PDB entry 8TO1 | electron microscopy, 2.80 A resolution | chains J and L of the 9 polymer chains in the assembly

Chain J:
Protein: DNA-directed RNA polymerase subunit beta'
Source organism: Escherichia coli (strain K12)
Notes: EC 2.7.7.6
Reference sequence: P0A8T7 (RPOC_ECOLI); residue numbers follow UniProt; this construct covers 1-1407
Amino-acid sequence (1407 residues; row label = number of the first residue in the row):
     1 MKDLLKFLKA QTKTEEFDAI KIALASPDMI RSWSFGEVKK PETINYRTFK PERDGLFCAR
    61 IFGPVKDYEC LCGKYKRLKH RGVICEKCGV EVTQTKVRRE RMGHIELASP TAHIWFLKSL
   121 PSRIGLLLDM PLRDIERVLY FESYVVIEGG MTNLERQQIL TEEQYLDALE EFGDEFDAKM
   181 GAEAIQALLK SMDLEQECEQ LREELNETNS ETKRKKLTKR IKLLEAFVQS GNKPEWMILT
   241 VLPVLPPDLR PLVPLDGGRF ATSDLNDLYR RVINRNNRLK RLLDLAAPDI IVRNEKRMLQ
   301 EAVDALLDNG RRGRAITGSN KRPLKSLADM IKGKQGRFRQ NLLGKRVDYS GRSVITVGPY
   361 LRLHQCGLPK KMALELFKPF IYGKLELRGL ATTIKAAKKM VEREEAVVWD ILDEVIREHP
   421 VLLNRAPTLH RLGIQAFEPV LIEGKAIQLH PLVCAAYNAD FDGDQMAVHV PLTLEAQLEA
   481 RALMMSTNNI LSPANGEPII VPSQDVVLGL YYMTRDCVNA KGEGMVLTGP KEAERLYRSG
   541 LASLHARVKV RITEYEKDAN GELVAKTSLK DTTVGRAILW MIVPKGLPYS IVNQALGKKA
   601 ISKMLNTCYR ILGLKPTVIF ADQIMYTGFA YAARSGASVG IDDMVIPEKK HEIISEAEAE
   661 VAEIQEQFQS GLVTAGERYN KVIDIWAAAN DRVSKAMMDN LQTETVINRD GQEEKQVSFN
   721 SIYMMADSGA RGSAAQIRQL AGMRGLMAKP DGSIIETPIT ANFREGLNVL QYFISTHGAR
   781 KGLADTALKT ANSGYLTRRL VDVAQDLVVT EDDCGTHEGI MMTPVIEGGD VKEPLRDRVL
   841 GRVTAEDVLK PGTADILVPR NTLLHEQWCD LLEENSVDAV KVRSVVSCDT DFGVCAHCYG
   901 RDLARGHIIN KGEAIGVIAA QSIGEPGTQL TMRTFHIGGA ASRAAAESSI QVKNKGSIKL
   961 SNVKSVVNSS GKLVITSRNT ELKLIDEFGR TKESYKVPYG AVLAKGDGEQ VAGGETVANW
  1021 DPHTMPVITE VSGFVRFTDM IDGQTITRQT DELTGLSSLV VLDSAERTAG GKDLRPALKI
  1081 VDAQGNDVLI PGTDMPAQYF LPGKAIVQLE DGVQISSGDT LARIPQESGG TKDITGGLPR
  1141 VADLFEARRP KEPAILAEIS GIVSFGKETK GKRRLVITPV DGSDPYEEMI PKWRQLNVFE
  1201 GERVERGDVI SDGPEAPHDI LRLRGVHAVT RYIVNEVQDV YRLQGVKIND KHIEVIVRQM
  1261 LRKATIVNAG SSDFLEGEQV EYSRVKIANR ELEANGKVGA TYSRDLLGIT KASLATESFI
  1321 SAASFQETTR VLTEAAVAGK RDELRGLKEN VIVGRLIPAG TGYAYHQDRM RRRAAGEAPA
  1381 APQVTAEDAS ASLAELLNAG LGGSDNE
Not modelled in the structure: 1-15, 934-948, 1127-1133, 1376-1407
Metal / ion sites: Zn2+ site 1: Cys70, Cys72, Cys85, Cys88; Mg2+: Asp460, Asp462, Asp464; Zn2+ site 2: Cys814, Cys888, Cys895, Cys898
Swiss-Prot annotation at these positions:
  - binding site (Zn(2+)): Cys70, Cys72, Cys85, Cys88, Cys814, Cys888, Cys895, Cys898
  - binding site (Mg(2+)): Asp460, Asp462, Asp464
  - modified residue: Lys983 (N6-acetyllysine)
  - mutagenesis: Gln504 (Q504P: Resistant to antibiotics salinamide A and B), Asn690 (N690D: Resistant to antibiotics salinamide A and B), Met697 (M697V: Resistant to antibiotics salinamide A and B), Ala735 (A735T: Resistant to antibiotics salinamide A and B), Arg738 (R738C/H/P/S: Resistant to antibiotics salinamide A and B), Ala748 (A748E: Resistant to antibiotics salinamide A and B), Pro758 (P758S/T: Resistant to antibiotics salinamide A and B), Phe763 (F763C: Resistant to antibiotics salinamide A and B), Ser775 (S775A: Resistant to antibiotics salinamide A and B), Ala779 (A779T/V: Resistant to antibiotics salinamide A and B), Arg780 (R780C: Resistant to antibiotics salinamide A and B), Gly782 (G782A/C: Resistant to antibiotics salinamide A and B), 1 further mutagenesis entry in UniProt

Chain L:
Protein: RNA polymerase sigma factor RpoD
Source organism: Escherichia coli (strain K12)
Reference sequence: Q0P6L9 (Q0P6L9_ECOLX); residues 1-613 here = UniProt positions 1-613
Amino-acid sequence (613 residues; each row starts with the number of its first residue):
     1 MEQNPQSQLK LLVTRGKEQG YLTYAEVNDH LPEDIVDSDQ IEDIIQMIND MGIQVMEEAP
    61 DADDLMLAEN TADEDAAEAA AQVLSSVESE IGRTTDPVRM YMREMGTVEL LTREGEIDIA
   121 KRIEDGINQV QCSVAEYPEA ITYLLEQYDR VEAEEARLSD LITGFVDPNA EEDLAPTATH
   181 VGSELSQEDL DDDEDEDEED GDDDSADDDN SIDPELAREK FAELRAQYVV TRDTIKAKGR
   241 SHATAQEEIL KLSEVFKQFR LVPKQFDYLV NSMRVMMDRV RTQERLIMKL CVEQCKMPKK
   301 NFITLFTGNE TSDTWFNAAI AMNKPWSEKL HDVSEEVHRA LQKLQQIEEE TGLTIEQVKD
   361 INRRMSIGEA KARRAKKEMV EANLRLVISI AKKYTNRGLQ FLDLIQEGNI GLMKAVDKFE
   421 YRRGYKFSTY ATWWIRQAIT RSIADQARTI RIPVHMIETI NKLNRISRQM LQEMGREPTP
   481 EELAERMLMP EDKIRKVLKI AKEPISMETP IGDDEDSHLG DFIEDTTLEL PLDSATTESL
   541 RAATHDVLAG LTAREAKVLR MRFGIDMNTD YTLEEVGKQF DVTRERIRQI EAKALRKLRH
   601 PSRSEVLRSF LDD
Not modelled in the structure: 1-6, 61-67, 168-211, 237-241
Small-molecule neighbours:
  - 4QM ((3R,5S,7R,8R,9S,10S,12S,13R,14S,17R)-10,13-dimethyl-17-[(2R)-pentan-2-yl]-2,3,4,5,6,7,8,9,11,12,14,15,16,17-tetradecahydro-1H-cyclopenta[a]phenanthrene-3,7,12-triol), molecule 1: Ile505, Pro510, Ile511, Leu519
  - 4QM, molecule 2: Ile511, Leu519, Phe522, Ile523
From the paper describing this entry:
  - conformationally variable residues (side-chain flip): Trp433, Trp434
  - binding site for Nontemplate strand of lamdba PR promoter DNA: Tyr425
  - mutagenesis - I35C/S89C/C132S/C291S/C295S: decreased catalytic activity on oxidizing vs. reduced conditions

Interface between chain J and chain L:
Contacting residue pairs - 87 pairs, chain J then chain L:
  Glu42(J) with Arg451(L), salt bridge
  Thr43(J) with Thr449(L), hydrogen bond (side chain-backbone)
  Ile44(J) with Ile450(L)
  Tyr46(J) with Ile450(L), hydrophobic; Arg451(L); Ile452(L), hydrophobic; Pro453(L); Met456(L); Ile500(L), hydrophobic
  Leu120(J) with Asp50(L); Ala79(L)
  Pro121(J) with Asp75(L)
  Arg133(J) with Ser86(L); Arg93(L)
  Tyr140(J) with Met100(L)
  Glu142(J) with Thr94(L); Met100(L)
  Lys219(J) with Asp75(L), salt bridge
  Val253(J) with Met507(L), hydrophobic; Ile523(L), hydrophobic
  Gly258(J) with Ala501(L)
  Arg259(J) with Lys502(L); Glu503(L), hydrogen bond (side chain-backbone); Ile505(L)
  Phe260(J) with Pro504(L); Ile505(L), hydrogen bond (backbone-backbone)
  Ala261(J) with Ile505(L)
  Thr262(J) with Pro504(L); Ile505(L), hydrogen bond (backbone-backbone); Ser506(L); Met507(L), hydrogen bond (backbone-backbone)
  Ser263(J) with Glu508(L)
  Asp264(J) with Ser506(L), hydrogen bond; Glu508(L), hydrogen bond (backbone-side chain)
  Arg270(J) with Arg448(L); Thr449(L)
  Asn274(J) with Gln446(L)
  Arg275(J) with Gln400(L), hydrogen bond; Asp403(L), salt bridge
  Arg278(J) with Asp403(L); Gln406(L); Glu407(L), salt bridge; Gln446(L)
  Leu282(J) with Gln406(L)
  Leu285(J) with Ile410(L), hydrophobic
  Ala287(J) with Met413(L), hydrophobic
  Pro288(J) with Lys377(L)
  Ile290(J) with Glu104(L); Glu381(L)
  Ile291(J) with Tyr101(L); Leu384(L), hydrophobic; Gln406(L), hydrogen bond (backbone-side chain); Asn409(L)
  Arg293(J) with Glu104(L), salt bridge
  Asn294(J) with Tyr101(L); Leu402(L); Gln406(L), hydrogen bond
  Glu295(J) with Gln406(L)
  Arg297(J) with Met100(L)
  Met298(J) with Leu402(L), hydrophobic; Asp403(L); Gln406(L)
  Arg322(J) with Ser506(L), hydrogen bond; Thr509(L); Pro510(L)
  Lys325(J) with Glu508(L)
  Gln335(J) with Asp516(L), hydrogen bond; His518(L)
  Tyr382(J) with Leu532(L), hydrophobic
  Thr392(J) with Ser609(L)
  Thr393(J) with Val606(L); Ser609(L), hydrogen bond; Phe610(L)
  Ile394(J) with Leu532(L), hydrophobic; Ala535(L), hydrophobic; Thr536(L)
  Lys395(J) with Thr536(L)
  Lys399(J) with Asp613(L)
  Tyr795(J) with Glu69(L)
  Glu1146(J) with Glu69(L)
  Arg1148(J) with Glu69(L), salt bridge
  Thr1310(J) with Glu69(L); Asn70(L)
  Lys1311(J) with Asn70(L), hydrogen bond (side chain-backbone); Thr71(L); Ala72(L)
  Leu1314(J) with Thr71(L)
Also at the interface, not in a pair above, chain J (63 interface residues in all): Arg47, Arg77, Lys79, Leu126, Glu136, Pro251, Leu252, Leu255, Arg271, Glu301, Arg312, Arg314, Ile316, Lys398, Arg799
Also at the interface, not in a pair above, chain L (67 interface residues in all): Ala68, Ala76, Ala80, Thr95, Asp96, Pro97, Val380, Ala447, His455, Lys496, Ser539, Asn568, Asp570, Asp612

Overview:
63 residues of chain J face 67 of chain L across their interface, with 14 hydrogen bonds and 6 salt bridges.
Polar contacts include Glu42(J)-Arg451(L), Lys219(J)-Asp75(L) and Arg275(J)-Asp403(L). From the paper: a
binding site for Nontemplate strand of lamdba PR promoter DNA at Tyr425(L); I35C/S89C/C132S/C291S/C295S of
chain L reduce catalytic activity on oxidizing vs. reduced conditions.
Chain J is DNA-directed RNA polymerase subunit beta' and chain L is RNA polymerase sigma factor RpoD, both
from Escherichia coli (strain K12); the structure, Escherichia coli RNA polymerase unwinding intermediate
(I1a) at the lambda PR promoter, was determined by electron microscopy together with 8TO6, 8TO8, 8TOE and 8TOM
from the same study.
